PDB entry 6BU3 | X-ray diffraction, 1.15 A resolution | chain A

== Chain A ==
Protein: Beta-lactamase
Organism: Escherichia coli
Notes: EC 3.5.2.6
UniProtKB: B5LY47 (B5LY47_ECOLX); the author numbering skips numbers that UniProt does not, so the offset changes along the chain: 26-57 = UniProt 17-48; 59-238 = UniProt 49-228; 240-252 = UniProt 229-241; 254-290 = UniProt 242-278
Chain sequence (262 residues; numbered 26 to 290; 3 numbers in that range are skipped by the numbering (no residue carries them; nothing is unmodelled there); the number before each row is that of its first residue):
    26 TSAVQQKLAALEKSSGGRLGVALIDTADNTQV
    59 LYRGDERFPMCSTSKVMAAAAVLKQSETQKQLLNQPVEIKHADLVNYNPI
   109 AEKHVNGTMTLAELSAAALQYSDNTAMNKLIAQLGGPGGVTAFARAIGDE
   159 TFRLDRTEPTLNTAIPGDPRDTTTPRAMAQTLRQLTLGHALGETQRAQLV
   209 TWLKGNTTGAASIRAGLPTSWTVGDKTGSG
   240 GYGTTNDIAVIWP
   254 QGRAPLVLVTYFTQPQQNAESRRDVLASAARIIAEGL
Differences from the reference sequence: conflict His99 (Pro89 in B5LY47)
Small-molecule neighbours:
  - 3GK (N-[3-(2H-tetrazol-5-yl)phenyl]-6-(trifluoromethyl)-1H-benzimidazole-4-carboxamide), molecule 1: Ser70, Lys73, Asn104, Tyr105, Ser130, Asn132, Pro167, Thr168, Asn170, Thr171, Lys234, Thr235, Gly236, Ser237, Gly238, Gly240
  - 3GK, molecule 2: Asn104, Tyr105, Thr216, Ser237, Ser274, Arg276
Reported in the primary citation:
  - binding site for 3GK: Ser237, Gly238
  - binding site for 3GK: Asn104 (citing earlier work)

== In short ==
Ligands of chain A: compound 3GK. From the paper: a binding site for 3GK at Ser237, Gly238 and Asn104.
Chain A is Beta-lactamase (Escherichia coli); the structure, CTX-M-27 Beta-Lactamase in Complex with a
Non-Covalent Tetrazole Inhibitor, was determined by X-ray diffraction, deposited together with 6BT6.
